Entry 3D8Y (X-ray diffraction, 1.72 A resolution); this record covers chain A.

# Chain A
Molecule: Ribonuclease pancreatic
From: Bos taurus
Notes: EC 3.1.27.5
Reference sequence: P61823 (RNAS1_BOVIN); residues 1-124 here correspond to UniProt positions 27-150 (UniProt number = residue number + 26)
Chain sequence (124 residues; each row starts with the number of its first residue):
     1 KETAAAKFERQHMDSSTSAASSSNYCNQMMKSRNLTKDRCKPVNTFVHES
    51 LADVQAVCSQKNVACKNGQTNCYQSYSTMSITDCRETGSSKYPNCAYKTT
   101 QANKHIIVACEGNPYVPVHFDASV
UniProt features mapped onto this chain:
  - active site: His12 (Proton acceptor), His119 (Proton donor)
  - binding site (substrate): Lys7, Arg10, Lys41 to Thr45, Lys66, Arg85
  - glycosylation: Lys1 (N-linked (Glc) (glycation) lysine), Lys7 (N-linked (Glc) (glycation) lysine), Asn34 (N-linked (GlcNAc...) asparagine), Lys37 (N-linked (Glc) (glycation) lysine), Lys41 (N-linked (Glc) (glycation) lysine)
Cystine bridges: Cys26-Cys84, Cys40-Cys95, Cys58-Cys110, Cys65-Cys72
Small-molecule neighbours:
  - citrate anion (FLC), molecule 1: Lys7, Gln11, His12, Lys41, Val118, His119, Phe120
  - citrate anion (FLC), molecule 2: Lys7, Arg10, Gln11, Asn34, Leu35, Asp38, Arg39, Lys41
  - 5'-deoxy-5'-piperidin-1-ylthymidine (T3S): His12, Lys41, Val43, Asn44, Thr45, Lys66, Asp83, Phe120, Asp121, Ala122, Ser123

# In short
Bound to chain A: citrate anion and 5'-deoxy-5'-piperidin-1-ylthymidine. From UniProt: active-site residues
His12 and His119 and 9 substrate-binding residues.
Chain A is Ribonuclease pancreatic (Bos taurus); the structure, RNase A- 5'-Deoxy-5'-N-piperidinothymidine
complex, was determined by X-ray diffraction, deposited together with 3D6O, 3D6P, 3D6Q, 3D7B and 3D8Z.
